PDB entry 7EY9 | electron microscopy, 3.40 A resolution | chains b and M of the 36 polymer chains in the assembly

Chain b:
Molecule: Tail fiber protein
Source organism: Escherichia phage T7
UniProtKB: P03748 (FIBER_BPT7); residue numbers follow UniProt; this construct covers 1-553
Sequence (553 residues; each row starts with the number of its first residue):
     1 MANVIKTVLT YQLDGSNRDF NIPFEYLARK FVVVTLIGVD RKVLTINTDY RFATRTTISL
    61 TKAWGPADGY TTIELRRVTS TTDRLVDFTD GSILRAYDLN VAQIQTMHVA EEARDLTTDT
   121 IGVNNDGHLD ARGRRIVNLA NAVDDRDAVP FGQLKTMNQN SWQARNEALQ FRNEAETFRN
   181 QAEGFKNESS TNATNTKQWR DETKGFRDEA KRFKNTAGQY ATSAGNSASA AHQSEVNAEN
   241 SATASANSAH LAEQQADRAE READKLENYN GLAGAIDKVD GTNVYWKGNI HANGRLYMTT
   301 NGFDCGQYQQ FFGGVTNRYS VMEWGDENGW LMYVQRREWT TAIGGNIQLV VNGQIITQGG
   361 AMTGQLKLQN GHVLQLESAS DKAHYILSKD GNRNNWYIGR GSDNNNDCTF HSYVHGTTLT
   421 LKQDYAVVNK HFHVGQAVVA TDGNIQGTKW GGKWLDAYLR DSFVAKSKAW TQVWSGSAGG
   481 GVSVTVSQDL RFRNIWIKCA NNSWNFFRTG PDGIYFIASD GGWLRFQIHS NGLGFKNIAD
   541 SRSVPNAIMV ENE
Disordered / not traced: 1-4, 139-553

Chain M:
Molecule: Tail tubular protein gp11
Source organism: Escherichia phage T7
UniProtKB: P03746 (TUBE1_BPT7); residue numbers follow UniProt; this construct covers 1-196
Sequence (196 residues; each row starts with the number of its first residue):
     1 MRSYDMNVET AAELSAVNDI LASIGEPPVS TLEGDANADA ANARRILNKI NRQIQSRGWT
    61 FNIEEGITLL PDVYSNLIVY SDDYLSLMST SGQSIYVNRG GYVYDRTSQS DRFDSGITVN
   121 IIRLRDYDEM PECFRYWIVT KASRQFNNRF FGAPEVEGVL QEEEDEARRL CMEYEMDYGG
   181 YNMLDGDAFT SGLLTR
Disordered / not traced: 1-2

Interface between chain b and chain M:
Contacting residue pairs (5; chain b residue first):
  Thr89(b) with Arg45(M)
  Asp90(b) with Gly34(M); Asp35(M), hydrogen bond (side chain-backbone); Ala36(M)
  Asn138(b) with Tyr74(M)
Also at the interface, not in a pair above, chain b (4 interface residues in all): Gly91
Also at the interface, not in a pair above, chain M (7 interface residues in all): Asn37, Ala41

In short:
4 residues of chain b and 7 residues of chain M are in contact, with 1 hydrogen bond. Its one hydrogen-bonded
contact is Asp90(b)-Asp35(M).
Chain b is Tail fiber protein and chain M is Tail tubular protein gp11, both from Escherichia phage T7; the
structure, tail proteins, was determined by electron microscopy together with 7EY6, 7EY7, 7EY8 and 7EYB from
the same study.
